6HVV - chains H and I of the 28 polymer chains in the assembly; structure by X-ray diffraction, 2.70 A resolution.

Chain H:
Name: Proteasome subunit beta type-10, Proteasome subunit beta type-2
Source organism: Homo sapiens
Notes: EC 3.4.25.1; engineered mutation(s): Chimera: 1-53 Homo sapiens,Chimera: 1-53 Homo sapiens
UniProtKB: chimeric construct of P40306, P25043: residues 1-53 from P40306 (PSB10_HUMAN) positions 40-92 (UniProt number = residue number + 39); residues 54-226 from P25043 positions 83-255 (UniProt number = residue number + 29)
Amino-acid sequence (226 residues; each row starts with the number of its first residue):
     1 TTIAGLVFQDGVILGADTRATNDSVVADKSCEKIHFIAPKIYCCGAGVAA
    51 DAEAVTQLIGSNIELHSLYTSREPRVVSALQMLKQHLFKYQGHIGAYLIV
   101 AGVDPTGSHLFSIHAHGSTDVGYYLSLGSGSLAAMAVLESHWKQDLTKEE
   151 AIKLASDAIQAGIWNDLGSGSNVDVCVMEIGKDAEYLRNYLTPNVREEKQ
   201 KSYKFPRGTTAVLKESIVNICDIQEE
Swiss-Prot annotation at these positions:
  - active site: Thr1 (Nucleophile)
Covalently attached groups: compound GT8 linked to Thr1
Small-molecule neighbours: GT8 ((2S)-N-[(3S,4R)-1-cyclohexyl-5-methyl-4,5-bis(oxidanyl)hexan-3-yl]-3-(4-methoxyphenyl)-2-[[(2S)-2-(2-morpholin-4-ylethanoylamino)propanoyl]amino]propanamide): Arg19, Ala20, Thr21, Asn22, Cys31, Glu32, Lys33, His35, Gly45, Ala46, Gly47, Val48, Ala49, Ala52, Glu53, Ser129, Gly168, Ser169
From the paper describing this entry:
  - catalytic residues: Thr1
  - binding site for GT8: Thr1, Asn22
  - conformationally variable residues (side-chain flip): His35
  - contacts within the chain: His35-Glu53 (hydrogen bond)
  - specificity-determining residues: His35
  - specificity-determining residues: Val48 (proposed by the authors, not directly observed)

Chain I:
Name: Proteasome subunit beta type-3
Source organism: Saccharomyces cerevisiae S288C
Notes: EC 3.4.25.1
UniProtKB: P25451 (PSB3_YEAST); residues 0-204 here correspond to UniProt positions 1-205 (UniProt number = residue number + 1)
Amino-acid sequence (205 residues; each row starts with the number of its first residue; numbering starts at 0):
     0 MSDPSSINGGIVVAMTGKDCVAIACDLRLGSQSLGVSNKFEKIFHYGHVF
    50 LGITGLATDVTTLNEMFRYKTNLYKLKEERAIEPETFTQLVSSSLYERRF
   100 GPYFVGPVVAGINSKSGKPFIAGFDLIGCIDEAKDFIVSGTASDQLFGMC
   150 ESLYEPNLEPEDLFETISQALLNAADRDALSGWGAVVYIIKKDEVVKRYL
   200 KMRQD
Unresolved in the structure: 0
Swiss-Prot annotation at these positions:
  - modified residue: Ser30 (Phosphoserine)
  - cross-link: Lys69 (Glycyl lysine isopeptide (Lys-Gly) (interchain with G-Cter in ubiquitin))
Metal / ion sites: Mg2+: Ala174, Ser180
Small-molecule neighbours: GT8 ((2S)-N-[(3S,4R)-1-cyclohexyl-5-methyl-4,5-bis(oxidanyl)hexan-3-yl]-3-(4-methoxyphenyl)-2-[[(2S)-2-(2-morpholin-4-ylethanoylamino)propanoyl]amino]propanamide): Asp124, Leu125, Ile126, Cys128

How chain H and chain I interact:
Contacting residue pairs (58):
  Val25(H) with Asp143(I)
  Val26(H) with Phe146(I)
  Ala27(H) with Asp130(I)
  Asp28(H) with Asp130(I)
  Lys29(H) with Glu150(I), salt bridge
  Val48(H) with Ile126(I), hydrophobic
  Ala49(H) with Cys128(I), hydrophobic
  Ala50(H) with Tyr95(I); Ile126(I), hydrophobic; Cys128(I)
  Asp51(H) with Tyr95(I), hydrogen bond; Arg98(I), salt bridge
  Ala54(H) with Tyr95(I)
  Tyr90(H) with Phe99(I), hydrophobic
  His93(H) with Arg98(I), hydrogen bond (backbone-side chain); Phe99(I)
  Arg196(H) with Glu150(I), salt bridge
  Lys199(H) with Glu150(I); Ser151(I); Tyr153(I), hydrogen bond (side chain-backbone)
  Ser202(H) with Glu154(I), hydrogen bond
  Tyr203(H) with Ser151(I); Leu152(I), hydrophobic
  Lys204(H) with Asp161(I)
  Phe205(H) with Leu152(I), hydrophobic; Gln168(I)
  Arg207(H) with Glu160(I), salt bridge; Asp161(I), salt bridge; Glu164(I)
  Gly208(H) with Glu164(I), hydrogen bond (backbone-side chain)
  Thr209(H) with Glu164(I)
  Thr210(H) with Glu164(I), hydrogen bond; Ser167(I); Gln168(I), hydrogen bond; Leu199(I)
  Ala211(H) with Leu199(I); Lys200(I), hydrogen bond (backbone-backbone)
  Val212(H) with Phe163(I), hydrophobic; Tyr198(I)
  Leu213(H) with Tyr198(I), hydrogen bond (backbone-backbone); Leu199(I); Lys200(I)
  Lys214(H) with Arg197(I); Tyr198(I), hydrogen bond (backbone-backbone)
  Glu215(H) with Lys196(I); Arg197(I), salt bridge
  Ser216(H) with Val195(I); Lys196(I), hydrogen bond (backbone-backbone)
  Ile217(H) with Val194(I)
  Val218(H) with His44(I); Tyr187(I), hydrophobic; Val194(I), hydrogen bond (backbone-backbone); Lys196(I)
  Asn219(H) with His44(I)
  Ile220(H) with Gly46(I); Phe49(I), hydrophobic; Val194(I), hydrophobic
  Asp222(H) with Lys74(I), salt bridge
Also at the interface, not in a pair above, chain H (35 interface residues in all): Ile94, Pro206
Also at the interface, not in a pair above, chain I (38 interface residues in all): His47, Ile129, Glu131, Leu157, Glu158, Thr165, Leu171

In short:
The interface between chain H and chain I involves 35 residues on one side and 38 on the other; the contacts
include 12 hydrogen bonds and 7 salt bridges. Among the polar pairs are Lys29(H)-Glu150(I), Asp51(H)-Arg98(I)
and Arg196(H)-Glu150(I). The paper reports the catalytic residue Thr1(H); a binding site for GT8 at Thr1(H)
and Asn22(H).
Chain H is Proteasome subunit beta type-10, Proteasome subunit beta type-2 (Homo sapiens) and chain I is
Proteasome subunit beta type-3 (Saccharomyces cerevisiae S288C); the structure, Yeast 20S proteasome with
human beta2i (1-53) in complex with 39, was determined by X-ray diffraction, deposited together with 6HTB,
6HTC, 6HTD, 6HTP, 6HTR, 6HUB and 30 further entries.
